Entry 5ABV (X-ray diffraction, 2.13 A resolution); this record covers chains A and B.

[Chain A]
Name: Eukaryotic translation initiation factor 4E
Source organism: Drosophila melanogaster
Reference sequence: P48598 (IF4E_DROME); residues 69-248 here = UniProt positions 69-248
Amino-acid sequence (184 residues; row label = number of the first residue in the row):
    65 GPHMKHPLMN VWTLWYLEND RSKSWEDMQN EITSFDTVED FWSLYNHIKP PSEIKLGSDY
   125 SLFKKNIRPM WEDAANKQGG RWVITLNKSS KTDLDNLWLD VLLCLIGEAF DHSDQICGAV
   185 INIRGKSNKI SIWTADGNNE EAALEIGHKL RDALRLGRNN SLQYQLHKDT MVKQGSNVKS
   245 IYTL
Unresolved in the structure: 65-66, 238-240
Construct notes: expression tag (65-68)
From the paper describing this entry:
  - mutagenesis - I96A/I112A, N110E/H111E: unchanged binding to eIF4G
  - mutagenesis - W106A: decreased binding to GH11071P (chain B)
  - mutagenesis - N110E/H111E: abolished binding to GH11071P (chain B)

[Chain B]
Name: GH11071P
Source organism: Drosophila melanogaster
Reference sequence: Q9VR35 (Q9VR35_DROME); residues 577-640 here = UniProt positions 577-640
Amino-acid sequence (70 residues; numbered 571 to 640; the number before each row is that of its first residue):
   571 GPHMLESRVS YDIEHLLYYS MSPHSWTLPT DWQKMQETAP SILRNKDLQD ESQRFDGDKY
   631 LASIKTAAKR
Unresolved in the structure: 571-578, 639-640
Construct notes: expression tag (571-576)
Curated features (UniProtKB/Swiss-Prot):
  - mutagenesis: Y581 (Y581A: Abolishes interaction with eIF4E1; when associated with 586-A-A-587), L586 to L587 (Abolishes interaction with eIF4E1; when associated with A-581), L598 (L598D: Abolishes interaction with eIF4E1), W602 (W602D: Abolishes interaction with eIF4E1), M605 (M605D: Abolishes interaction with eIF4E1)
From the paper describing this entry:
  - mutagenesis - I583R/S590R: increased binding to Eukaryotic translation initiation factor 4E (chain A)

[Interface between chain A and chain B]
Residue-residue contacts - 67 pairs, chain A then chain B:
  H67(A) - H594(B)  hydrogen bond
  H70(A) - Y581(B)
  H70(A) - Y589(B)
  P71(A) - V579(B)
  P71(A) - Y581(B)  hydrogen bond (backbone-side chain)
  M73(A) - V579(B)
  Y80(A) - I612(B)
  E82(A) - S611(B)
  E95(A) - K604(B)
  E95(A) - T608(B)
  I96(A) - K604(B)  hydrogen bond (backbone-side chain)
  I96(A) - M605(B)  hydrophobic
  I96(A) - A609(B)  hydrophobic
  T97(A) - D601(B)  hydrogen bond
  T97(A) - M605(B)
  V102(A) - Y581(B)  hydrophobic
  V102(A) - L586(B)  hydrophobic
  V102(A) - Y589(B)  hydrophobic
  E103(A) - Y589(B)
  E103(A) - H594(B)
  E103(A) - S595(B)
  W106(A) - L586(B)  hydrogen bond (side chain-backbone)
  W106(A) - L587(B)  hydrophobic
  W106(A) - S590(B)
  W106(A) - S595(B)
  W106(A) - F625(B)  hydrophobic
  S107(A) - H594(B)
  S107(A) - S595(B)  hydrogen bond (backbone-backbone)
  S107(A) - T597(B)  hydrogen bond (side chain-backbone)
  S107(A) - L598(B)
  S107(A) - P599(B)
  L108(A) - P599(B)  hydrophobic
  L108(A) - M605(B)  hydrophobic
  Y109(A) - R614(B)  hydrogen bond (backbone-side chain)
  Y109(A) - F625(B)  hydrophobic
  N110(A) - S595(B)  hydrogen bond (side chain-backbone)
  N110(A) - W596(B)
  N110(A) - R614(B)
  N110(A) - N615(B)  hydrogen bond (backbone-side chain)
  N110(A) - R624(B)
  N110(A) - F625(B)  hydrogen bond (side chain-backbone)
  H111(A) - W596(B)  hydrogen bond (side chain-backbone)
  H111(A) - T597(B)
  H111(A) - L598(B)
  H111(A) - W602(B)
  H111(A) - L613(B)
  H111(A) - R614(B)  hydrogen bond (backbone-backbone)
  H111(A) - N615(B)  hydrogen bond (side chain-backbone)
  H111(A) - L618(B)
  I112(A) - I612(B)
  I112(A) - R614(B)  hydrogen bond (backbone-side chain)
  K113(A) - S611(B)  hydrogen bond (side chain-backbone)
  K113(A) - I612(B)  hydrogen bond (backbone-backbone)
  K113(A) - L613(B)
  K113(A) - R614(B)
  K119(A) - S611(B)
  Y124(A) - I612(B)
  N160(A) - Y630(B)  hydrogen bond (backbone-side chain)
  L163(A) - F625(B)  hydrophobic
  D164(A) - Y630(B)  hydrogen bond
  L167(A) - I583(B)  hydrophobic
  L167(A) - L586(B)
  G171(A) - S580(B)
  G171(A) - Y581(B)  hydrogen bond (backbone-backbone)
  R219(A) - S633(B)  hydrogen bond (side chain-backbone)
  R219(A) - I634(B)
  R219(A) - A637(B)
Also at the interface, not in a pair above, chain A (34 interface residues in all): K69, L72, N94, S98, P114, I170, E172
Also at the interface, not in a pair above, chain B (33 interface residues in all): S592

[In short]
Chain A and chain B form an interface of 34 and 33 residues respectively, with 21 hydrogen bonds. Polar
contacts include H67(A)-H594(B), P71(A)-Y581(B) and I96(A)-K604(B). The paper reports that W106A of chain A
reduces binding to GH11071P (chain B); N110E/H111E of chain A abolish binding to GH11071P (chain B); 4
substitutions were tested in all.
Chain A is Eukaryotic translation initiation factor 4E and chain B is GH11071P, both from Drosophila
melanogaster; the structure, Complex of D. melanogaster eIF4E with the 4E-binding protein Mextli, was
determined by X-ray diffraction together with 5ABX and 5ABY from the same study.
